6MKO - chain A; structure by X-ray diffraction, 2.09 A resolution.

# Chain A
Molecule: DNA-(apurinic or apyrimidinic site) lyase
Organism: Homo sapiens
Notes: EC 3.1.-.-, 4.2.99.18
UniProtKB: P27695 (APEX1_HUMAN); numbering as in UniProt (aligned over 40-318)
Amino-acid sequence (285 residues; numbered 34 to 318; the number before each row is that of its first residue):
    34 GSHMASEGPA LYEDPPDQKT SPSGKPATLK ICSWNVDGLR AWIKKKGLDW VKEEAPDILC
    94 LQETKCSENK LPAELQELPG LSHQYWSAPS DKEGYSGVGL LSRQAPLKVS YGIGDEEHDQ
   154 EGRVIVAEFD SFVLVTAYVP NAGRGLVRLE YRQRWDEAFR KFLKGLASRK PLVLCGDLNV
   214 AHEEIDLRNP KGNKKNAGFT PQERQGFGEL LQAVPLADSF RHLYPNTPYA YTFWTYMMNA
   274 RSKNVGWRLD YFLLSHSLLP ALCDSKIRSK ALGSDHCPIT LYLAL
Disordered / not traced: 34-37
Differences from the reference sequence: expression tag (34-39); conflict Ala138 (Cys in P27695)
What the authors report for this chain:
  - binding site for glycerol: Asn174, Asn212, Glu242

# Overview
From the paper: a binding site for glycerol at Asn174, Asn212 and Glu242.
Chain A is DNA-(apurinic or apyrimidinic site) lyase (Homo sapiens); the structure, Crystallographic solvent
mapping analysis of glycerol bound to APE1, was determined by X-ray diffraction together with 6MK3, 6MKK and
6MKM from the same study.
